Entry 1C3C (X-ray diffraction, 1.80 A resolution); this record covers chains A and B.

# Chain A (and B)
Name: Protein (adenylosuccinate lyase)
Source organism: Thermotoga maritima
Notes: EC 4.3.2.2; chain B of this document is another copy of the same molecule, construct and numbering; everything in this record applies to it too
UniProt: Q9X0I0 (PUR8_THEMA); residue numbers follow UniProt; this construct covers 2-430
Chain sequence (429 residues; each row starts with the number of its first residue):
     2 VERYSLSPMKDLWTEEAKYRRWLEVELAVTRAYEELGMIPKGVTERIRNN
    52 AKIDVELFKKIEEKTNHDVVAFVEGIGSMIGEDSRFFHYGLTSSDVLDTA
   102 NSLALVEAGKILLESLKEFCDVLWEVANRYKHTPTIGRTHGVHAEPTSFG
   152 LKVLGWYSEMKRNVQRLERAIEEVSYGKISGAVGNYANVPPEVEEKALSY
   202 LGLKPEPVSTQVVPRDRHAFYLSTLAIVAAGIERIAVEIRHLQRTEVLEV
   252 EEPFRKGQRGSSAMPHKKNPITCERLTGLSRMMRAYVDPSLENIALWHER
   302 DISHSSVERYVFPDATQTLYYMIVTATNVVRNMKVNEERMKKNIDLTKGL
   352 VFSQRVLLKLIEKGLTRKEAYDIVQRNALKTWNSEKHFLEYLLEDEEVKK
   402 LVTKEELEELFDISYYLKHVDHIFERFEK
Not modelled in the structure: 258-262
UniProt features mapped onto this chain:
  - active site (Proton donor/acceptor): H141, S262
  - binding site (N(6)-(1,2-dicarboxyethyl)-AMP): R4, Y5, N67 to D69, T93, S94, Q212, S263, K268 to N270, S307 to Y311
From the paper describing this entry:
  - contacts within the chain: T66-H68 (hydrogen bond)
  - catalytic residues: H68, H141 (citing earlier work)
  - catalytic residues: Q212, N270 (proposed by the authors, not directly observed)

# Chain A / chain B interface
Residue-residue contacts (71; chain A residue first):
  R139(A) - R245(B)
  R139(A) - E247(B)  salt bridge
  T140(A) - N270(B)
  H141(A) - N270(B)
  H141(A) - P271(B)
  H141(A) - I272(B)
  H141(A) - E275(B)  salt bridge
  G142(A) - R245(B)
  G142(A) - T246(B)  hydrogen bond (backbone-backbone)
  V143(A) - T246(B)
  V143(A) - H267(B)
  V143(A) - K269(B)
  V143(A) - N270(B)
  H144(A) - T246(B)  hydrogen bond (backbone-side chain)
  H144(A) - E247(B)  salt bridge
  H242(A) - H242(B)
  H242(A) - R245(B)  hydrogen bond
  R245(A) - R139(B)
  R245(A) - G142(B)
  R245(A) - H242(B)  hydrogen bond
  R245(A) - R245(B)
  T246(A) - G142(B)  hydrogen bond (backbone-backbone)
  T246(A) - V143(B)
  T246(A) - H144(B)  hydrogen bond (side chain-backbone)
  T246(A) - T348(B)
  E247(A) - R139(B)  salt bridge
  E247(A) - H144(B)  salt bridge
  E247(A) - E247(B)
  E247(A) - V248(B)
  E247(A) - L347(B)
  V248(A) - R245(B)
  V248(A) - E247(B)
  L249(A) - W383(B)  hydrophobic
  S263(A) - Y372(B)  hydrogen bond (backbone-side chain)
  S263(A) - Q376(B)  hydrogen bond
  A264(A) - Y372(B)
  A264(A) - Q376(B)  hydrogen bond (backbone-side chain)
  M265(A) - Y372(B)  hydrophobic
  M265(A) - V375(B)  hydrophobic
  M265(A) - Q376(B)
  P266(A) - A379(B)
  P266(A) - W383(B)
  H267(A) - V143(B)
  H267(A) - L351(B)  hydrogen bond (side chain-backbone)
  H267(A) - S354(B)  hydrogen bond
  H267(A) - W383(B)
  K269(A) - V143(B)
  N270(A) - T140(B)
  N270(A) - H141(B)
  N270(A) - V143(B)
  P271(A) - H141(B)
  I272(A) - H141(B)
  E275(A) - H141(B)  salt bridge
  D289(A) - D289(B)
  E293(A) - E293(B)
  L347(A) - E247(B)
  T348(A) - T246(B)
  L351(A) - H267(B)  hydrogen bond (backbone-side chain)
  S354(A) - H267(B)  hydrogen bond
  Y372(A) - S263(B)  hydrogen bond (side chain-backbone)
  Y372(A) - A264(B)
  Y372(A) - M265(B)  hydrogen bond (side chain-backbone)
  V375(A) - M265(B)  hydrophobic
  Q376(A) - S263(B)  hydrogen bond
  Q376(A) - A264(B)  hydrogen bond (side chain-backbone)
  Q376(A) - M265(B)
  A379(A) - P266(B)
  L380(A) - P266(B)
  W383(A) - L249(B)  hydrophobic
  W383(A) - P266(B)  hydrophobic
  W383(A) - H267(B)
Interface residues without a listed pair, chain A (37 interface residues in all): Q244, K268, W298
Interface residues without a listed pair, chain B (37 interface residues in all): Q244, K268, W298, L380

# Overview
The chain A/chain B interface involves 37 residues from each chain, with 17 hydrogen bonds and 6 salt bridges.
Polar pairs include R139(A)-E247(B), H141(A)-E275(B) and H144(A)-E247(B). The paper reports catalytic residues
H68(A), H141(A) and Q212(A) among others; contacts within the chain involving H68(A) and T66(A).
Chain A and chain B are both Protein (adenylosuccinate lyase) (Thermotoga maritima); the structure, T.
maritima adenylosuccinate lyase, was determined by X-ray diffraction, deposited together with 1C3U.
